Entry 8OST (electron microscopy, 3.69 A resolution); this record covers chains A and B of the 3 polymer chains in the assembly.

== Chain A ==
Molecule: Terminal uridylyltransferase 4
Organism: Homo sapiens
Notes: EC 2.7.7.52
UniProtKB: Q5TAX3 (TUT4_HUMAN); residue numbers follow UniProt; this construct covers 1-1644
Chain sequence (1644 residues; numbered 1 to 1644; the number before each row is that of its first residue):
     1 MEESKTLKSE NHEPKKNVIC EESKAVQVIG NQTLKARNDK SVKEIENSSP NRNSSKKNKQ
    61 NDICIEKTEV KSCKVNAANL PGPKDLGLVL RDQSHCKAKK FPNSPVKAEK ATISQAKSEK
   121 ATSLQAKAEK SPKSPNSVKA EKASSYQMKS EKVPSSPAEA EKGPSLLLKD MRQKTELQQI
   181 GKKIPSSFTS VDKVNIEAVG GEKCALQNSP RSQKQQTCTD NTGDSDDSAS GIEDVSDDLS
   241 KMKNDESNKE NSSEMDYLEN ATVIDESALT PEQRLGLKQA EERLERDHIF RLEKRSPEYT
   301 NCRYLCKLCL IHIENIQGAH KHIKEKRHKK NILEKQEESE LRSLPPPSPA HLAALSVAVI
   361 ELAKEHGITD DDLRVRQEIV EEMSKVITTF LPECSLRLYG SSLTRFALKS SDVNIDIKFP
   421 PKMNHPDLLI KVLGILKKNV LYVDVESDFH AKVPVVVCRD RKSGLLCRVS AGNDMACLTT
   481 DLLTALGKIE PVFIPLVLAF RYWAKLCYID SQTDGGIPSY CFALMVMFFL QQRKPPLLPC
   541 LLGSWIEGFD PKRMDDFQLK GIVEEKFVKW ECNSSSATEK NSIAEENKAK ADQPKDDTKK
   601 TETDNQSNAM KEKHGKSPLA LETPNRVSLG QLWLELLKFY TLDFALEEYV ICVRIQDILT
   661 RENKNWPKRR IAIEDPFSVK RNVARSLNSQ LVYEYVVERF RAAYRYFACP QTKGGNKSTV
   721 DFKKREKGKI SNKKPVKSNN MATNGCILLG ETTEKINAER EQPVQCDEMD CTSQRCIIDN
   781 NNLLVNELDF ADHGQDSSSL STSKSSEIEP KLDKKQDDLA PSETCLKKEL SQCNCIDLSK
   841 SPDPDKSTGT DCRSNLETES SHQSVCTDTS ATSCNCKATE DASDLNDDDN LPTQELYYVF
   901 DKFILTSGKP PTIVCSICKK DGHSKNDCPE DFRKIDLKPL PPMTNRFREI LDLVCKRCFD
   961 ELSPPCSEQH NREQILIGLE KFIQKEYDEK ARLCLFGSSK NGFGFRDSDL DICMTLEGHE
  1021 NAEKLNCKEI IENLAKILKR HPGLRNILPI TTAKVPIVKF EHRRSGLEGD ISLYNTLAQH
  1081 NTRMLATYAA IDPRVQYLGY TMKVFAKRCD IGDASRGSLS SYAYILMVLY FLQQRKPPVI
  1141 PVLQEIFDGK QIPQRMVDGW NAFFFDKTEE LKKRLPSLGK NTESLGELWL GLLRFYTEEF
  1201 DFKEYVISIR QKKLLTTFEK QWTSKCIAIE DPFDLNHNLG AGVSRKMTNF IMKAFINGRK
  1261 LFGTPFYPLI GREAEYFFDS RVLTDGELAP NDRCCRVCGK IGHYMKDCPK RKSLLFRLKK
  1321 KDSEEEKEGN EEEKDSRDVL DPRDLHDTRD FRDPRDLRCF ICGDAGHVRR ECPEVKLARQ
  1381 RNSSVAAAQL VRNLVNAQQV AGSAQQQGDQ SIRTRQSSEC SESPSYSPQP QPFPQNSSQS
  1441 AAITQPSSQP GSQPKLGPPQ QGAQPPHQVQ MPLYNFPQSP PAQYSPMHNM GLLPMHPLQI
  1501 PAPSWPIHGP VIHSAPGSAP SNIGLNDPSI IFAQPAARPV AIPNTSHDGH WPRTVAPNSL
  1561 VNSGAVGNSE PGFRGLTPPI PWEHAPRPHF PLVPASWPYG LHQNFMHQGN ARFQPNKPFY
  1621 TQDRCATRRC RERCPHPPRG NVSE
Disordered / not traced: 1-273, 379, 459-465, 573-618, 718-1644
UniProt features mapped onto this chain:
  - zinc finger: Ile-913 to Glu-930 (CCHC-type 1), Arg-1293 to Lys-1310 (CCHC-type 2), Leu-1357 to Glu-1374 (CCHC-type 3)
  - binding site (Zn(2+)): Cys-306, Cys-309, His-322, His-328
  - binding site (UTP): Ser-998 to Asn-1001, Ser-1008 to Asp-1011, Asn-1081, Lys-1103, Ser-1121 to Ile-1125, His-1237
  - binding site (Mg(2+)): Asp-1009, Asp-1011
  - modified residue: Ser-104 (Phosphoserine), Ser-134 (Phosphoserine), Ser-156 (Phosphoserine), Arg-1624 (Omega-N-methylarginine)
  - mutagenesis: Ser-253 to Leu-333 (Loss of interaction with LIN28A and pre-let-7 RNA), Cys-306 (C306A: Loss of LIN28A and pre-let-7 RNA binding and loss of pre-let-7 RNA uridylylation; when associated with A-309), Cys-309 (C309A: Loss of LIN28A and pre-let-7 RNA binding and loss of pre-let-7 RNA uridylylation; when associated with A-306), Lys-321 (K321A: Strongly decreased LIN28A and pre-let-7 RNA binding and pre-let-7 RNA uridylylation; when associated with A-324), Lys-324 (K324A: Strongly decreased LIN28A and pre-let-7 RNA binding and pre-let-7 RNA uridylylation; when associated with A-321), Lys-326 to Arg-327 (Strongly decreased LIN28A and pre-let-7 RNA binding and pre-let-7 RNA uridylylation), Lys-329 to Lys-330 (Decreased LIN28A and pre-let-7 RNA binding and pre-let-7 RNA uridylylation), His-450 (H450A: Decreased LIN28A and pre-let-7 RNA binding and pre-let-7 RNA uridylylation; when associated with A-452), Lys-452 (K452A: Decreased LIN28A and pre-let-7 RNA binding and pre-let-7 RNA uridylylation; when associated with A-450), Arg-669 to Arg-670 (Decreased LIN28A and pre-let-7 RNA binding and pre-let-7 RNA uridylylation), Asp-1011 (D1011A: Loss of nucleotidyltransferase activity and stabilization of pre-let-7 miRNAs. Abolishes inhibition of LIRE1 retrotransposition)
From the paper describing this entry:
  - binding site for pre-let7-g: Arg-283, His-320, Lys-321, Lys-324, Arg-327, Pro-667, Arg-669, Arg-670, Asn-688, Leu-691

== Chain B ==
Molecule: Protein lin-28 homolog A
Organism: Homo sapiens
UniProtKB: Q9H9Z2 (LN28A_HUMAN); residues 1-209 here = UniProt positions 1-209
Chain sequence (209 residues; row label = number of the first residue in the row):
     1 MGSVSNQQFA GGCAKAAEEA PEEAPEDAAR AADEPQLLHG AGICKWFNVR MGFGFLSMTA
    61 RAGVALDPPV DVFVHQSKLH MEGFRSLKEG EAVEFTFKKS AKGLESIRVT GPGGVFCIGS
   121 ERRPKGKSMQ KRRSKGDRCY NCGGLDHHAK ECKLPPQPKK CHFCQSISHM VASCPLKAQQ
   181 GPSAQGKPTY FREEEEEIHS PTLLPEAQN
Disordered / not traced: 1-135, 178-209
UniProt features mapped onto this chain:
  - zinc finger: Asp-137 to Leu-154 (CCHC-type 1), Lys-159 to Leu-176 (CCHC-type 2)
  - region: Gly-113 to Gly-136 (Flexible linker)
  - modified residue: Gly-2 (N-acetylglycine), Ser-3 (Phosphoserine), Ser-120 (Phosphoserine), Ser-200 (Phosphoserine)
  - mutagenesis: Trp-46 (W46A: Does not affect localization to P-bodies; when associated with A-55 and A-73), Phe-55 (F55A: Does not affect localization to P-bodies; when associated with A-46 and A-73), Phe-73 (F73A: Does not affect localization to P-bodies; when associated with A-46 and A-55), His-147 (H147A: Abolishes ability to suppress pre-let-7 biogenesis and localization to P-bodies without affecting pre-let-7 binding; when associated with A-169), His-169 (H169A: Abolishes ability to suppress pre-let-7 biogenesis and localization to P-bodies without affecting pre-let-7 binding; when associated with A-147)
Bound ions: Zn2+ site 1: Cys-139, Cys-142, His-147, Cys-152; Zn2+ site 2: Cys-161, Cys-164, Cys-174
From the paper describing this entry:
  - binding site for pre-let7-g: Tyr-140

== Interface between chain A and chain B ==
Residue-residue contacts - 7 pairs, chain A then chain B:
  Arg-274(A) / Pro-158(B)
  Gly-276(A) / Pro-158(B)
  Leu-277(A) / Pro-156(B)
  Leu-277(A) / Pro-158(B)
  Gln-279(A) / Lys-159(B)
  Ala-280(A) / Pro-156(B)  hydrophobic
  Ile-316(A) / Pro-156(B)  hydrophobic
Also at the interface, not in a pair above, chain B (4 interface residues in all): Gln-157
Interface features reported in the paper:
  - interface residues, chain A: Gly-276(A), Leu-277(A), Ala-280(A), Ile-316(A)
  - interface residues, chain B: Pro-156(B)

== In short ==
6 residues of chain A face 4 of chain B across their interface. From the paper: a binding site for pre-let7-g
at Arg-283(A), His-320(A) and Tyr-140(B) among others; interface residues Gly-276(A), Leu-277(A) and
Pro-156(B) among others.
Here chain A is Terminal uridylyltransferase 4 and chain B is Protein lin-28 homolog A, both from Homo
sapiens. Entry 8OST (Structure of human terminal uridylyltransferase 4 (TUT4, ZCCHC11) in complex with
pre-let7g miRNA and Lin28A) was determined by electron microscopy (same publication as 8OEF, 8OPP, 8OPS and
8OPT).
